3U6D - chains A and C of the 3 polymer chains in the assembly; structure by X-ray diffraction, 1.87 A resolution.

== Chain A ==
Protein: Formamidopyrimidine-DNA glycosylase
From: Geobacillus stearothermophilus
Notes: EC 3.2.2.23
UniProtKB: P84131 (P84131_GEOSE); residues 2-274 here = UniProt positions 2-274
Sequence (273 residues; row label = number of the first residue in the row):
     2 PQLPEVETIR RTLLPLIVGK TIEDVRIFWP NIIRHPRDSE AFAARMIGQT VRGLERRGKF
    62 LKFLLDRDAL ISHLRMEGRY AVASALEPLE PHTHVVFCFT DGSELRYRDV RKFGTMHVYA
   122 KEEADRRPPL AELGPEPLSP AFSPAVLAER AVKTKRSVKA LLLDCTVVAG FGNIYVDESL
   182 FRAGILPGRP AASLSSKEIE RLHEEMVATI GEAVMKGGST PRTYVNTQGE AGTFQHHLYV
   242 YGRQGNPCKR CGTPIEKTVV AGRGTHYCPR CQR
Disordered / not traced: 217-237
Differences from the reference sequence: engineered mutation Cys166 (Gln in P84131)
Ion coordination: Zn2+: Cys249, Cys252, Cys269, Cys272
Reported in the primary citation:
  - binding site for the 16-nt DNA strand (chain C): Phe114
  - conformationally variable residues (order/disorder transition): Lys217 to His237

== Chain C ==
Molecule: 16-nt DNA strand
Sequence (16 nucleotides; row label = number of the first residue in the row):
     1 TGCGTCGGGA XCTACC
Disordered / not traced: 1-5, 16
Modified positions: 8OG (8-oxo-2'-deoxy-guanosine-5'-monophosphate) at position 8; 08Q (5'-O-{(S)-hydroxy[(2-sulfanylethyl)amino]phosphoryl}thymidine) at position 11

== How chain A and chain C interact ==
Pairs across the interface (25; chain A residue first):
  Lys60(A) - DG9(C)  salt bridge to the phosphate
  Lys60(A) - DA10(C)  phosphate contact
  Phe61(A) - DA10(C)  sugar contact
  His74(A) - DG9(C)  hydrogen bond to the phosphate
  His74(A) - DA10(C)  salt bridge to the phosphate
  Arg76(A) - DG9(C)  hydrogen bond to the base
  Arg76(A) - DA10(C)  hydrogen bond to the sugar
  Met77(A) - 8OG_8(C)  base contact
  Arg112(A) - 8OG_8(C)  base contact
  Phe114(A) - 8OG_8(C)  base contact
  Phe114(A) - DG9(C)  base contact
  Pro129(A) - DC12(C)  phosphate contact
  Pro130(A) - 08Q_11(C)  base contact
  Ala132(A) - 08Q_11(C)  base contact
  Glu133(A) - 08Q_11(C)  base contact
  Leu134(A) - 08Q_11(C)  base contact
  Cys166(A) - 08Q_11(C)  covalent bond
  Thr167(A) - 08Q_11(C)  base contact
  Gly173(A) - DG9(C)  phosphate contact
  Asn174(A) - 8OG_8(C)  hydrogen bond to the phosphate
  Asn174(A) - DG9(C)  hydrogen bond to the phosphate
  Tyr242(A) - 8OG_8(C)  phosphate contact
  Arg264(A) - 8OG_8(C)  phosphate contact
  Arg264(A) - DG9(C)  salt bridge to the phosphate
  Gly265(A) - 8OG_8(C)  hydrogen bond to the phosphate
Other interface residues (no listed pair), chain A (22 interface residues in all): Gln3, Leu164, Gly171
Other interface residues (no listed pair), chain C (6 interface residues in all): DG7

== Overview ==
Chain A and chain C form an interface of 22 and 6 residues respectively; the contacts include 1 covalent bond,
6 hydrogen bonds and 3 salt bridges. Polar pairs include Arg76(A)-DG9(C), Arg76(A)-DA10(C) and
His74(A)-DG9(C). From the paper: a binding site for the 16-nt DNA strand (chain C) at Phe114(A);
conformational variability at Lys217(A).
Chain A is Formamidopyrimidine-DNA glycosylase (Geobacillus stearothermophilus) and chain C is a 16-nt DNA
strand; the structure, MutM set 1 GpGo, was determined by X-ray diffraction (same publication as 3U6E, 3U6L,
3U6M, 3U6O, 3U6P and 3U6S).
